PDB entry 5K20 | X-ray diffraction, 2.20 A resolution | chains A and D of the 4 polymer chains in the assembly

[Chain A]
Molecule: Caspase-7 large subunit
From: Homo sapiens
Notes: EC 3.4.22.60
UniProt: P55210 (CASP7_HUMAN), isoform P55210-3; residues 1-198 here correspond to UniProt positions 34-231 (UniProt number = residue number + 33)
Chain sequence (198 residues; numbered 1 to 198; the number before each row is that of its first residue):
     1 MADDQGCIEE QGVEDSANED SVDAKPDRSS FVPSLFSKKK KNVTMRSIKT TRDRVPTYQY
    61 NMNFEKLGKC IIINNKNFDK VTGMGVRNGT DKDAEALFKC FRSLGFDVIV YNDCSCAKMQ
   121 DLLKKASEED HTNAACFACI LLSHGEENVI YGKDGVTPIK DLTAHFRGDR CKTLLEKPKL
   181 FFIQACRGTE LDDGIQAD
Disordered / not traced: 1-56, 197-198

[Chain D]
Molecule: Caspase-7 small subunit
From: Homo sapiens
Notes: EC 3.4.22.60
UniProt: P55210 (CASP7_HUMAN), isoform P55210-3; residues 499-603 here correspond to UniProt positions 232-336 (UniProt number = residue number - 267)
Chain sequence (113 residues; each row starts with the number of its first residue):
   499 SGPINDTDAN PRYKIPVEAD FLFAYSTVPG YYSWRSPGRG EWFVQALCSI LEEHGKDLEI
   559 MQILTRVNDR VARHFESQSD DPHFHEKKQI PCVVSMLTKE LYFSQLEHHH HHH
Disordered / not traced: 499-510, 604-611
Sequence notes: engineered mutation Glu-539 (Ser272 in P55210); expression tag (604-611)

[How chain A and chain D interact]
Pairs across the interface - 12 pairs, chain A then chain D:
  Tyr-58(A) / Arg-564(D)
  Arg-167(A) / Tyr-529(D)
  Glu-176(A) / Arg-571(D)  salt bridge
  Asp-192(A) / Pro-514(D)
  Asp-192(A) / Val-515(D)  hydrogen bond (side chain-backbone)
  Asp-192(A) / Glu-516(D)  hydrogen bond (side chain-backbone)
  Asp-193(A) / Lys-512(D)  hydrogen bond (backbone-side chain)
  Gly-194(A) / Ile-513(D)
  Gly-194(A) / Val-515(D)
  Ile-195(A) / Lys-512(D)
  Ile-195(A) / Ile-513(D)  hydrogen bond (backbone-backbone)
  Gln-196(A) / Tyr-511(D)
Also at the interface, not in a pair above, chain A (9 interface residues in all): Lys-160
Also at the interface, not in a pair above, chain D (10 interface residues in all): Pro-527

[In short]
Chain A and chain D form an interface of 9 and 10 residues respectively; the contacts include 4 hydrogen bonds
and 1 salt bridge. Polar contacts include Glu-176(A)/Arg-571(D), Asp-192(A)/Val-515(D) and
Asp-192(A)/Glu-516(D).
Here chain A is Caspase-7 large subunit and chain D is Caspase-7 small subunit, both from Homo sapiens. Entry
5K20 (Caspase-7 S239E Phosphomimetic) was determined by X-ray diffraction.
